Entry 6Z7R (X-ray diffraction, 1.77 A resolution); this record covers chains A and B.

== Chain A ==
Name: Periplasmic [NiFeSe] hydrogenase, small subunit
Source organism: Desulfovibrio vulgaris (strain Hildenborough / ATCC 29579 / DSM 644 / NCIMB 8303)
Notes: EC 1.12.7.2
UniProtKB: Q72AS4 (Q72AS4_DESVH); residues 1-283 here correspond to UniProt positions 35-317 (UniProt number = residue number + 34)
Amino-acid sequence (283 residues; each row starts with the number of its first residue):
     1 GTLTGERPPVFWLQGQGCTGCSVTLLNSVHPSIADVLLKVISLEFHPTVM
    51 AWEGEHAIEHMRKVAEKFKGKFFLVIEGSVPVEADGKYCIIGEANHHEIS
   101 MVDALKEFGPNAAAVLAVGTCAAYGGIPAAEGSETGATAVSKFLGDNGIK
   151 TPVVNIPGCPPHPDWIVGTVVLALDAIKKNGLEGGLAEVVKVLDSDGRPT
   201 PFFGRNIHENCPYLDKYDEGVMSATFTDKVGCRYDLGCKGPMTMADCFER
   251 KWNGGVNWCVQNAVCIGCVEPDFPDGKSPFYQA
Disordered / not traced: 1-4
Covalent attachments: oxygen-damaged SF4 (6ML) linked to C21
Metal / ion sites: 4Fe-4S cluster Fe site 1: C18, C21, C121, C159; oxygen-damaged SF4 Fe: C18, C121, C159; 4Fe-4S cluster Fe site 2: H208, C211, C232, C238; 4Fe-4S cluster Fe site 3: C247, C259, C265, C268
Small-molecule neighbours:
  - oxygen-damaged SF4 / 4Fe-4S cluster: Q16, G17, C18, T19, G20, E77, G78, V118, G119, T120, C121, G158, C159, P160, P161
  - krypton (KR), molecule 1: V10, F73, V75, L116, V170
  - krypton (KR), molecule 2: W12, L25, I41, V75, I166, V170
  - krypton (KR), molecule 3: T19, S22, V23, L26, T48, V49
  - krypton (KR), molecule 4: S22, L25, L26, I33, H46
  - krypton (KR), molecule 5: L25, V36, I41, I166, V167, V170
  - krypton (KR), molecule 6: L26, L37, V49
  - krypton (KR), molecule 7: A34, L37, L38
  - krypton (KR), molecule 8: F45, I58, M61, I91, I99
  - krypton (KR), molecule 9: F73, L116, V170, A173, L174
  - krypton (KR), molecule 10: F73, A114, L116, V154, A173, L186, V189
  - krypton (KR), molecule 11: A114, P152, V154, L186, V189, V190
  - krypton (KR), molecule 12: T169, L172, V189, V192, P199
  - 4Fe-4S cluster (SF4), molecule 1: I207, H208, C211, Y213, L214, Y217, C232, R233, Y234, C238, G240, P241, V260
  - 4Fe-4S cluster (SF4), molecule 2: T243, A245, C247, W252, W258, C259, C265, I266, G267, C268, V269

== Chain B ==
Name: Periplasmic [NiFeSe] hydrogenase, large subunit, selenocysteine-containing
Source organism: Desulfovibrio vulgaris (strain Hildenborough / ATCC 29579 / DSM 644 / NCIMB 8303)
Notes: EC 1.12.7.2
UniProtKB: Q72AS3 (Q72AS3_DESVH); numbering as in UniProt (aligned over 12-495)
Amino-acid sequence (484 residues; row label = number of the first residue in the row):
    12 GATGRTTIAIDPVTRIEGHLKAEVVVENGKVVDARLSGGMYRGFETILRG
    62 RDPRDASQIVQRICGVCPTAHSTASVLALDEAFGAKVPNNGRITRNLIFG
   112 ANYLQSHILHFYHLSAQDFVQGPDTAPFVPRFPKSDLRLSKELNKAGVDQ
   162 YIEALEVRRICHEMVALFGGRMPHVQGQVVGGATEIPTKEKLVEYAARFK
   212 KVRDFVEQKYVPVVYTIGSKYKDMFKVGQGFKAALCVGAFPLDNSGKKHL
   262 FMPGVYAKGKDMPFDPSKIKEYVKYSWFAEETTGLNYKEGKTIPAPDKAG
   312 AYSFVKAPRYDGLSLEVGPLARMWVNNPELSPVGKKLLKDLFGISAKKFR
   362 DLGEEAAFSLMGRHVARAEETYYMLGAIEGWLKEIKAGEDTVVMPAVPAS
   412 AEGTGFTEAPRGSLLHYVKVKDSKIDNYQIVSASLWNCNPRDDMGQRGAV
   462 EEALIGIPVDDIQNPVNVARLIRAFDPULGCAVH
Disordered / not traced: 12-13
Modified residues: C75 (3-sulfinoalanine; CSD); Sec489 (selenocysteine)
Covalent attachments: covalent link C75-Sec489; hydrosulfuric acid (H2S) linked to Sec489
Metal / ion sites: Fe2+: E56, I441, H495; Ni2+: C75, C78, C492 (together with hydrosulfuric acid); carbonmonoxide-(dicyano) iron Fe: C78, C492
Small-molecule neighbours:
  - carbonmonoxide-(dicyano) iron (FCO): C78, H82, A420, P421, R422, L425, S443, A444, S445, C492
  - hydrosulfuric acid (H2S): C75, V77, C78, R422, C492
  - krypton (KR), molecule 1: F122, Y123, A127, V131, G158, V224, I228
  - krypton (KR), molecule 2: Q128, V131, G133, P134, F139, V159, Y162, I163
  - krypton (KR), molecule 3: F139, Y162, L166
  - krypton (KR), molecule 4: L150, L154, A157, G158, V224, I228
  - krypton (KR), molecule 5: F236, L349, F353, I355, L363, A367
  - krypton (KR), molecule 6: L261, F262, M334, N337, P339, Y384

== Interface between chain A and chain B ==
Residue-residue contacts - 172 pairs, chain A then chain B:
  R7(A) - T136(B)  hydrogen bond
  R7(A) - A137(B)
  Q14(A) - H30(B)  hydrogen bond (backbone-side chain)
  G15(A) - H30(B)
  G15(A) - M51(B)
  Q16(A) - M51(B)
  Q16(A) - Y52(B)  hydrogen bond (side chain-backbone)
  Q16(A) - R53(B)
  G17(A) - M51(B)
  G17(A) - R53(B)
  C18(A) - E28(B)
  C18(A) - R53(B)
  C18(A) - R73(B)
  C18(A) - I74(B)
  C18(A) - C75(B)
  C18(A) - G76(B)  hydrogen bond (backbone-backbone)
  C18(A) - H185(B)
  T19(A) - E28(B)  hydrogen bond
  G20(A) - G76(B)
  G20(A) - P184(B)
  V23(A) - G76(B)
  V23(A) - V77(B)  hydrophobic
  V23(A) - R169(B)
  V23(A) - H173(B)
  V23(A) - P184(B)  hydrophobic
  L26(A) - L120(B)  hydrophobic
  L26(A) - R169(B)
  N27(A) - R169(B)  hydrogen bond
  N27(A) - R170(B)
  N27(A) - H173(B)  hydrogen bond
  N27(A) - M183(B)
  S28(A) - R170(B)
  V29(A) - R170(B)
  S32(A) - E167(B)
  I33(A) - L166(B)  hydrophobic
  A34(A) - L166(B)  hydrophobic
  L38(A) - T136(B)
  S42(A) - A137(B)
  L43(A) - A137(B)
  L43(A) - P138(B)
  E44(A) - A137(B)
  P47(A) - T25(B)
  P47(A) - R26(B)  hydrogen bond (backbone-backbone)
  T48(A) - R26(B)
  T48(A) - I27(B)
  T48(A) - L125(B)
  V49(A) - R26(B)
  V49(A) - Q128(B)  hydrogen bond (backbone-side chain)
  M50(A) - T25(B)
  M50(A) - R26(B)  hydrogen bond (backbone-side chain)
  M50(A) - P138(B)
  A51(A) - R26(B)  hydrogen bond (backbone-side chain)
  A51(A) - Q128(B)
  A51(A) - P138(B)  hydrogen bond (backbone-backbone)
  A51(A) - F139(B)
  A51(A) - R142(B)
  W52(A) - T25(B)  hydrogen bond (backbone-side chain)
  W52(A) - P141(B)
  W52(A) - R142(B)
  W52(A) - F143(B)
  E53(A) - I21(B)
  E53(A) - P23(B)
  E53(A) - T25(B)
  E53(A) - F143(B)
  E53(A) - A480(B)
  E53(A) - R484(B)  salt bridge
  G54(A) - I21(B)
  G54(A) - D22(B)
  G54(A) - P23(B)  hydrogen bond (backbone-backbone)
  E55(A) - D22(B)
  H56(A) - F143(B)
  I58(A) - D22(B)
  I58(A) - P23(B)
  H60(A) - P141(B)
  A84(A) - P307(B)  hydrophobic
  K87(A) - G50(B)
  K87(A) - P307(B)
  K87(A) - D308(B)  salt bridge
  K87(A) - F315(B)
  Y88(A) - G50(B)
  Y88(A) - M51(B)
  Y88(A) - Y52(B)  hydrogen bond (backbone-backbone)
  Y88(A) - P305(B)
  Y88(A) - P307(B)
  Y88(A) - F315(B)  hydrophobic
  C89(A) - G50(B)
  C89(A) - M51(B)  hydrophobic
  I90(A) - D22(B)
  I90(A) - H30(B)
  I90(A) - G50(B)  hydrogen bond (backbone-backbone)
  I91(A) - D22(B)
  I91(A) - P23(B)
  I91(A) - H30(B)
  G92(A) - D22(B)  hydrogen bond (backbone-side chain)
  E93(A) - A20(B)
  E93(A) - D22(B)  hydrogen bond (backbone-backbone)
  E93(A) - K32(B)  salt bridge
  I127(A) - F55(B)  hydrophobic
  I127(A) - I58(B)
  I127(A) - R73(B)
  A130(A) - R62(B)
  E131(A) - I58(B)
  E131(A) - R62(B)  hydrogen bond (backbone-side chain)
  G132(A) - T57(B)  hydrogen bond (backbone-side chain)
  G132(A) - I58(B)
  S133(A) - I58(B)
  E134(A) - P305(B)
  T135(A) - Y52(B)
  C159(A) - R73(B)  hydrogen bond (backbone-side chain)
  C159(A) - R182(B)  hydrogen bond (backbone-side chain)
  C159(A) - H185(B)
  P160(A) - R182(B)  hydrogen bond (backbone-side chain)
  P160(A) - P184(B)
  P160(A) - H185(B)
  A224(A) - M405(B)
  T225(A) - V403(B)
  T225(A) - M405(B)
  F226(A) - T195(B)
  F226(A) - M405(B)  hydrophobic
  T227(A) - A194(B)
  T227(A) - T195(B)  hydrogen bond (backbone-backbone)
  T227(A) - I197(B)
  T227(A) - D401(B)  hydrogen bond
  T227(A) - T402(B)
  T227(A) - V403(B)
  K229(A) - T195(B)  hydrogen bond (side chain-backbone)
  W252(A) - R182(B)
  N253(A) - H173(B)
  N253(A) - E174(B)
  N253(A) - A177(B)
  N253(A) - R182(B)
  N253(A) - M183(B)  hydrogen bond (side chain-backbone)
  G254(A) - E174(B)
  V256(A) - E174(B)
  V256(A) - A177(B)  hydrophobic
  V256(A) - L178(B)  hydrophobic
  V256(A) - K202(B)
  V256(A) - R209(B)
  N257(A) - A177(B)  hydrogen bond (side chain-backbone)
  N257(A) - L178(B)  hydrogen bond (side chain-backbone)
  N257(A) - G181(B)
  N257(A) - E196(B)  hydrogen bond
  N257(A) - K202(B)
  W258(A) - G181(B)  hydrogen bond (backbone-backbone)
  C259(A) - R182(B)
  C259(A) - Q187(B)
  Q261(A) - E196(B)  hydrogen bond
  Q261(A) - K202(B)
  N262(A) - F179(B)  hydrogen bond (side chain-backbone)
  N262(A) - G180(B)
  N262(A) - G181(B)  hydrogen bond (side chain-backbone)
  N262(A) - Q187(B)
  N262(A) - G188(B)  hydrogen bond (side chain-backbone)
  N262(A) - T195(B)  hydrogen bond (backbone-side chain)
  N262(A) - E196(B)  hydrogen bond
  A263(A) - Q187(B)
  V264(A) - Q187(B)
  I266(A) - Q69(B)
  I266(A) - R73(B)
  I266(A) - Q187(B)
  C268(A) - R182(B)
  D275(A) - R62(B)  salt bridge
  S278(A) - D66(B)
  P279(A) - D63(B)
  P279(A) - D66(B)
  F280(A) - D66(B)  hydrogen bond (backbone-side chain)
  F280(A) - I70(B)  hydrophobic
  Y281(A) - R65(B)  hydrogen bond (backbone-side chain)
  Y281(A) - Q69(B)
  Y281(A) - V190(B)
  Q282(A) - D63(B)
  Q282(A) - R65(B)
Other interface residues (no listed pair), chain A (78 interface residues in all): T24, L37, P128, L236, P274
Other interface residues (no listed pair), chain B (77 interface residues in all): V24, G29, S68, V140, P144

== Overview ==
The interface between chain A and chain B involves 78 residues on one side and 77 on the other; the contacts
include 39 hydrogen bonds and 4 salt bridges. Polar pairs include E53(A)-R484(B), K87(A)-D308(B) and
E93(A)-K32(B).
Chain A is Periplasmic [NiFeSe] hydrogenase, small subunit and chain B is Periplasmic [NiFeSe] hydrogenase,
large subunit, selenocysteine-containing, both from Desulfovibrio vulgaris (strain Hildenborough / ATCC 29579
/ DSM 644 / NCIMB 8303); the structure, Structure of [NiFeSe] hydrogenase from Desulfovibrio vulgaris
hildenborough pressurized with Krypton gas - structure wtKr1, was determined by X-ray diffraction, deposited
together with 6Z8J, 6Z8M, 6Z8O, 6Z9G, 6Z9O and 6ZA1.
